Entry 8UMI (electron microscopy, 3.70 A resolution); this record covers chains 1 and 4 of the 30 polymer chains in the assembly.

Chain 1:
Molecule: TFB1 isoform 1
Organism: Saccharomyces cerevisiae
UniProtKB: A0A6A5Q1T4 (A0A6A5Q1T4_YEASX); residue numbers follow UniProt; this construct covers 1-642
Sequence (642 residues; each row starts with the number of its first residue):
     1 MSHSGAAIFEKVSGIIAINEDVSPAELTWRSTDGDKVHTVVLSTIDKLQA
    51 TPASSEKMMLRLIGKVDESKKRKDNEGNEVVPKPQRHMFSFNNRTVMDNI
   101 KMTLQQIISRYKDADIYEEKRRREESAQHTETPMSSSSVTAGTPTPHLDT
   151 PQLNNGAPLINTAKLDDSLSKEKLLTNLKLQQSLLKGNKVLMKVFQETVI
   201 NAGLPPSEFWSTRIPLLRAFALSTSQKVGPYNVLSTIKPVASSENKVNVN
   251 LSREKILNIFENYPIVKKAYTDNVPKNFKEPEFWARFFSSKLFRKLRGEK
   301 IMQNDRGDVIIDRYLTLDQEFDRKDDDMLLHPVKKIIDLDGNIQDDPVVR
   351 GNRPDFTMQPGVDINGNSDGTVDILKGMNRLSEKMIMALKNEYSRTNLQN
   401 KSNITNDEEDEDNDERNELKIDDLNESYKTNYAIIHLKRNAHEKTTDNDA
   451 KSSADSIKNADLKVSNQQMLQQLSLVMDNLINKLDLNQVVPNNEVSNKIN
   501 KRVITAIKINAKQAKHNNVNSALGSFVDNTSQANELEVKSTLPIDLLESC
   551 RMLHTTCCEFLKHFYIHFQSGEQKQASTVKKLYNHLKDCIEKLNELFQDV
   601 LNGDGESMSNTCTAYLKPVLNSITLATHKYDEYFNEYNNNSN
Disordered / not traced: 1-166, 241-244, 394-412, 447-461, 518-535, 640-642

Chain 4:
Molecule: General transcription and DNA repair factor IIH subunit TFB4
Organism: Saccharomyces cerevisiae
UniProtKB: A0A8H4BW51 (A0A8H4BW51_YEASX); residues 1-338 here = UniProt positions 1-338
Sequence (338 residues; numbered 1 to 338; the number before each row is that of its first residue):
     1 MDAISDPTFKHARSRKQVTEESPSLLTVIIEIAPKLWTTFDEEGNEKGSI
    51 IKVLEALIVFLNAHLAFNSANKVAVIAAYSQGIKYLYPESTSALKASESE
   101 NKTRSDLKIINSDMYRRFRNVDETLVEEIYKLFELEKKQIEQNSQRSTLA
   151 GAMSAGLTYVNRISKESVTTSLKSRLLVLTCGSGSSKDEIFQYIPIMNCI
   201 FSATKMKCPIDVVKIGGSKESTFLQQTTDATNGVYLHVESTEGLIQYLAT
   251 AMFIDPSLRPIIVKPNHGSVDFRTSCYLTGRVVAVGFICSVCLCVLSIIP
   301 PGNKCPACDSQFDEHVIAKLKRKPVVPRLKAKKKVTKP
Disordered / not traced: 1-20, 93-105, 168-170, 329-338
Bound ions: Zn2+: Cys-292, Cys-305, Cys-308

How chain 1 and chain 4 interact:
Contacting residue pairs (86; chain 1 residue first):
  His-436(1) with Cys-308(4); Asp-309(4), salt bridge
  Leu-437(1) with Ala-307(4); Cys-308(4), hydrophobic
  Lys-438(1) with Tyr-277(4); Cys-305(4), hydrogen bond (side chain-backbone); Pro-306(4), hydrogen bond (side chain-backbone); Ala-307(4), hydrogen bond (backbone-backbone); Cys-308(4); Asp-309(4), salt bridge
  Arg-439(1) with Tyr-277(4)
  Asn-440(1) with Tyr-277(4), hydrogen bond (backbone-side chain); Pro-306(4)
  Ala-441(1) with Tyr-277(4), hydrophobic
  His-442(1) with Tyr-277(4), hydrogen bond (backbone-backbone); Leu-278(4); Thr-279(4), hydrogen bond (side chain-backbone); Gly-280(4), hydrogen bond (side chain-backbone)
  Glu-443(1) with Gly-280(4)
  Lys-444(1) with Ile-190(4); Phe-223(4); Ser-275(4); Gly-280(4)
  Thr-445(1) with Thr-279(4), hydrogen bond (side chain-backbone); Gly-280(4), hydrogen bond (backbone-backbone); Arg-281(4)
  Thr-446(1) with Arg-281(4)
  Val-464(1) with Thr-39(4)
  Gln-468(1) with Glu-42(4), hydrogen bond
  Met-469(1) with Thr-38(4); Ile-140(4), hydrophobic
  Gln-472(1) with Trp-37(4), hydrogen bond (side chain-backbone); Thr-38(4); Asp-41(4), hydrogen bond; Glu-42(4); Lys-47(4), hydrogen bond
  Leu-473(1) with Lys-137(4); Ile-140(4), hydrophobic
  Leu-475(1) with Lys-47(4)
  Met-477(1) with Phe-133(4), hydrophobic
  Leu-480(1) with Ile-51(4), hydrophobic; Tyr-130(4), hydrophobic; Phe-133(4), hydrophobic
  Ile-481(1) with Tyr-130(4)
  Leu-484(1) with Ile-51(4), hydrophobic; Glu-55(4)
  Asp-485(1) with Glu-55(4), hydrogen bond (backbone-side chain)
  Leu-486(1) with Glu-55(4); Ile-58(4), hydrophobic
  Gln-488(1) with Lys-52(4)
  Val-489(1) with Glu-55(4); Ile-245(4)
  Pro-491(1) with Gln-246(4)
  Val-495(1) with Glu-242(4)
  Ile-499(1) with Glu-242(4); Gly-243(4); Tyr-247(4)
  Arg-502(1) with Leu-236(4); His-237(4); Val-238(4); Tyr-247(4), hydrogen bond
  Val-503(1) with Tyr-247(4), hydrophobic
  Ala-506(1) with Pro-265(4)
  Ile-507(1) with Pro-265(4), hydrophobic
  Asn-510(1) with Val-263(4); Lys-264(4), hydrogen bond (side chain-backbone); Pro-265(4); Asn-266(4), hydrogen bond (side chain-backbone)
  Ala-514(1) with Val-263(4), hydrophobic
  Phe-568(1) with Pro-324(4), hydrophobic
  Gly-571(1) with Arg-322(4); Val-325(4)
  Glu-572(1) with Val-325(4)
  Gln-573(1) with Val-325(4); Val-326(4), hydrogen bond (side chain-backbone); Pro-327(4)
  Ala-576(1) with Pro-327(4), hydrophobic
  Tyr-633(1) with Val-326(4)
  Phe-634(1) with Val-326(4), hydrophobic; Pro-327(4)
  Tyr-637(1) with Lys-323(4); Val-326(4); Pro-327(4); Arg-328(4)
  Asn-638(1) with Pro-327(4); Arg-328(4)
Also at the interface, not in a pair above, chain 1 (51 interface residues in all): Ile-435, Leu-470, Val-476, Asn-479, Ser-496, Asn-500, Ala-511, Gln-513
Also at the interface, not in a pair above, chain 4 (55 interface residues in all): Pro-34, Gly-48, Ile-50, Ala-56, Glu-141, Cys-276, Val-291, Cys-292, Lys-304

Summary:
51 residues of chain 1 face 55 of chain 4 across their interface, with 18 hydrogen bonds and 2 salt bridges.
Among the polar pairs are His-436(1)/Asp-309(4), Lys-438(1)/Asp-309(4) and Lys-438(1)/Cys-305(4). Cys-292(4),
Cys-305(4) and Cys-308(4) form the Zn2+ site.
Chain 1 is TFB1 isoform 1 and chain 4 is General transcription and DNA repair factor IIH subunit TFB4, both
from Saccharomyces cerevisiae; the structure, consensus map of PICdeltaTFIIK form1, was determined by electron
microscopy.
